Entry 8C24 (X-ray diffraction, 2.10 A resolution); this record covers chains D and E of the 6 polymer chains in the assembly.

== Chain D (and E) ==
Name: Antitoxin ParD1
Source organism: Mycobacterium tuberculosis H37Rv
Notes: chain E of this document is another copy of the same molecule, construct and numbering; everything in this record applies to it too
UniProt: P9WIJ7 (PARD1_MYCTU); residues 0-82 here correspond to UniProt positions 1-83 (UniProt number = residue number + 1)
Chain sequence (83 residues; row label = number of the first residue in the row; numbering starts at 0):
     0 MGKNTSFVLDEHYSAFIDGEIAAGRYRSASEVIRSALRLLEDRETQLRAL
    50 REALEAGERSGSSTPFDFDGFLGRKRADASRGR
Not modelled in the structure: 0-7, 81-82 (chain E: 0-3, 55-82)

== Interface between chain D and chain E ==
Contacting residue pairs - 14 pairs, chain D then chain E:
  Gly23(D) - His11(E)
  Gly23(D) - Tyr12(E)
  Arg24(D) - Tyr12(E)  hydrogen bond (backbone-side chain)
  Leu38(D) - Arg42(E)
  Glu40(D) - Arg50(E)
  Asp41(D) - Arg42(E)  salt bridge
  Asp41(D) - Leu46(E)
  Asp41(D) - Arg50(E)  salt bridge
  Thr44(D) - Leu49(E)
  Thr44(D) - Arg50(E)
  Arg47(D) - Leu53(E)
  Arg47(D) - Glu54(E)  salt bridge
  Ala48(D) - Leu49(E)  hydrophobic
  Glu51(D) - Leu53(E)
Also at the interface, not in a pair above, chain D (11 interface residues in all): Ala22, Gln45

== In short ==
11 residues of chain D and 8 residues of chain E are in contact, with 1 hydrogen bond and 3 salt bridges.
Among the polar pairs are Asp41(D)-Arg42(E), Asp41(D)-Arg50(E) and Arg47(D)-Glu54(E).
Chain D and chain E are both Antitoxin ParD1 (Mycobacterium tuberculosis H37Rv); the structure, ParDE1
toxin-antitoxin complex from Mycobacterium tuberculosis (rv1960c-rv1959c), was determined by X-ray
diffraction, deposited together with 8C26.
